1ZMQ - chain A; structure by X-ray diffraction, 2.10 A resolution.

# Chain A
Protein: Defensin 6
Source organism: Homo sapiens
Reference sequence: Q01524 (DEF6_HUMAN); residues 1-32 here correspond to UniProt positions 69-100 (UniProt number = residue number + 68)
Chain sequence (32 residues; each row starts with the number of its first residue):
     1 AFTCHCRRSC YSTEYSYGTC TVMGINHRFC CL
Disulfide bonds: Cys4-Cys31, Cys6-Cys20, Cys10-Cys30
Reported in the primary citation:
  - contacts within the chain: Arg7-Glu14 (salt bridge)
  - conformationally variable residues (loop rearrangement, side-chain flip): Cys6, Gly18, Cys20, Thr21 to Asn26

# Summary
From the paper: conformational variability at Cys6, Gly18 and Cys20 among others; contacts within the chain
involving Cys6, Cys20 and Arg7 among others.
Chain A is Defensin 6 (Homo sapiens); the structure, Crystal structure of human alpha-defensin-6, was
determined by X-ray diffraction, deposited together with 1ZMM and 1ZMP.
